PDB entry 4J44 | X-ray diffraction, 1.30 A resolution | chains A and B

# Chain A
Name: E3 ubiquitin-protein ligase XIAP
From: Homo sapiens
Notes: EC 6.3.2.-; fragment: xiap-bir2 residues 152-236
UniProtKB: P98170 (XIAP_HUMAN); residues 152-236 here = UniProt positions 152-236
Amino-acid sequence (86 residues; numbered 151 to 236; the number before each row is that of its first residue):
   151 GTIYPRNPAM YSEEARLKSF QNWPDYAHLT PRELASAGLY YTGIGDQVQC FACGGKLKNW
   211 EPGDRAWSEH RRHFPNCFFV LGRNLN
Disordered / not traced: 234-236
Differences from the reference sequence: expression tag (151); engineered mutation Ala202 (Cys in P98170), Gly213 (Cys in P98170)
Bound ions: Zn2+: Cys200, Cys203, His220, Cys227
Reported in the primary citation:
  - conformationally variable residues (side-chain flip): Gln197

# Chain B
Name: Peptide (ala-ile-ala-val)
Amino-acid sequence (4 residues; numbered 1 to 4; the number before each row is that of its first residue):
     1 AIAV

# How chain A and chain B interact
Residue-residue contacts (17; chain A residue first):
  Gln197(A) - Val4(B)
  Lys206(A) - Ile2(B)
  Lys206(A) - Ala3(B)
  Lys206(A) - Val4(B)  hydrogen bond (backbone-backbone)
  Leu207(A) - Ile2(B)
  Lys208(A) - Ala1(B)
  Lys208(A) - Ile2(B)  hydrogen bond (backbone-backbone)
  Lys208(A) - Val4(B)
  Asn209(A) - Ala1(B)
  Asn209(A) - Ile2(B)
  Trp210(A) - Ala1(B)  hydrophobic
  Asp214(A) - Ala1(B)  hydrogen bond (side chain-backbone)
  Glu219(A) - Ala1(B)  hydrogen bond (side chain-backbone)
  Arg222(A) - Ala1(B)  hydrogen bond (side chain-backbone)
  His223(A) - Ala1(B)  hydrogen bond (side chain-backbone)
  His223(A) - Ala3(B)
  Phe224(A) - Ala3(B)  hydrophobic

# In short
11 residues of chain A face 4 of chain B across their interface, with 6 hydrogen bonds. Polar contacts include
Asp214(A)-Ala1(B), Glu219(A)-Ala1(B) and Arg222(A)-Ala1(B). The Zn2+ site is built by Cys200(A), Cys203(A),
His220(A) and Cys227(A). From the paper: conformational variability at Gln197(A).
Chain A is E3 ubiquitin-protein ligase XIAP (Homo sapiens) and chain B is Peptide (ala-ile-ala-val); the
structure, Crystal structure of XIAP-BIR2 domain with AIAV bound, was determined by X-ray diffraction,
deposited together with 4J3Y, 4J45, 4J46, 4J47 and 4J48.
